Entry 8EJ5 (electron microscopy, 4.90 A resolution (low resolution: residue-level contacts below are approximate; hydrogen-bond / salt-bridge calls are withheld)); this record covers chains A and D of the 4 polymer chains in the assembly.

[Chain A]
Molecule: gp10, tail tip lysin (spike)
From: Staphylococcus phage Andhra
UniProtKB: A0A1S6L1H0 (A0A1S6L1H0_9CAUD); residue numbers follow UniProt; this construct covers 1-473
Sequence (473 residues; numbered 1 to 473; the number before each row is that of its first residue):
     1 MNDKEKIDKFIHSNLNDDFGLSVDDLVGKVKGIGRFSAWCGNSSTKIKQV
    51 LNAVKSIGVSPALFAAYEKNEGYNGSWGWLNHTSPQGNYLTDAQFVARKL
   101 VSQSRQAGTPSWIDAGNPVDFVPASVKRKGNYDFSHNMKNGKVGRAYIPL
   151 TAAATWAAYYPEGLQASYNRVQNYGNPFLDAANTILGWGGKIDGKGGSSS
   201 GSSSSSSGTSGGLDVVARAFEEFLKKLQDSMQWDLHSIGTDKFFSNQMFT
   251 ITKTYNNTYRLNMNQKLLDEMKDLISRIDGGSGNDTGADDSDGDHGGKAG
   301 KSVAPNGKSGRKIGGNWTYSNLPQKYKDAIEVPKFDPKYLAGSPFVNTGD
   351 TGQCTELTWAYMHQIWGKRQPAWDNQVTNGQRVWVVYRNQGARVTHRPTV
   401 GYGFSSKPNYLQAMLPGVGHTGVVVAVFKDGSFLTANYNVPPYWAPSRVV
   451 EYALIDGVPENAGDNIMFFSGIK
Unresolved in the structure: 195-210

[Chain D]
Molecule: gp1, tail tip protein
From: Staphylococcus phage Andhra
Sequence (90 residues; each row starts with the number of its first residue):
     1 VTNEKGQAYTEMLQLFNLLQQWNDFYTAENANNLLVACQQLLINYNEPVI
    51 KFINDENEDKSLLQYLAGDDGLAQWQFYKGFYNNYNVHIF

[Chain A / chain D interface]
Pairs across the interface (28):
  Gly211(A) with Tyr78(D); Phe90(D)
  Gly212(A) with Trp75(D); Phe90(D)
  Val215(A) with Trp75(D)
  Val216(A) with Trp75(D)
  Ala219(A) with Leu72(D); Trp75(D)
  Glu222(A) with Asp70(D); Gly71(D); Leu72(D)
  Phe223(A) with Leu72(D)
  Leu274(A) with Gln76(D)
  Ile275(A) with Gln76(D)
  Ile278(A) with Gln76(D)
  Gln353(A) with Gln40(D)
  Met414(A) with Gly80(D); Phe81(D); Asn83(D); Asn84(D)
  Leu415(A) with Gly80(D); Phe81(D); Tyr85(D)
  Pro416(A) with Tyr45(D); Gln76(D)
  Val418(A) with Tyr45(D)
  Trp444(A) with Val36(D); Asn84(D)
Other interface residues (no listed pair), chain A (20 interface residues in all): Arg218, Asp350, Pro441, Ala445
Other interface residues (no listed pair), chain D (19 interface residues in all): Ile43, Gln74, Phe77, His88

[In short]
20 residues of chain A face 19 of chain D across their interface.
Chain A is gp10, tail tip lysin (spike) and chain D is gp1, tail tip protein, both from Staphylococcus phage
Andhra; the structure, Tail tip structure of Staphylococcus phage Andhra, was determined by electron
microscopy (same publication as 8EGR, 8EGS and 8EGT).
